6ZJL - chains 1 and 3 of the 15 polymer chains in the assembly; structure by electron microscopy, 4.30 A resolution (low resolution: residue-level contacts below are approximate; hydrogen-bond / salt-bridge calls are withheld).

[Chain 1]
Protein: NADH-quinone oxidoreductase subunit 1
Organism: Thermus thermophilus
Notes: EC 7.1.1.-
UniProtKB: Q56222 (NQO1_THET8); residues 1-438 here = UniProt positions 1-438
Amino-acid sequence (438 residues; each row starts with the number of its first residue):
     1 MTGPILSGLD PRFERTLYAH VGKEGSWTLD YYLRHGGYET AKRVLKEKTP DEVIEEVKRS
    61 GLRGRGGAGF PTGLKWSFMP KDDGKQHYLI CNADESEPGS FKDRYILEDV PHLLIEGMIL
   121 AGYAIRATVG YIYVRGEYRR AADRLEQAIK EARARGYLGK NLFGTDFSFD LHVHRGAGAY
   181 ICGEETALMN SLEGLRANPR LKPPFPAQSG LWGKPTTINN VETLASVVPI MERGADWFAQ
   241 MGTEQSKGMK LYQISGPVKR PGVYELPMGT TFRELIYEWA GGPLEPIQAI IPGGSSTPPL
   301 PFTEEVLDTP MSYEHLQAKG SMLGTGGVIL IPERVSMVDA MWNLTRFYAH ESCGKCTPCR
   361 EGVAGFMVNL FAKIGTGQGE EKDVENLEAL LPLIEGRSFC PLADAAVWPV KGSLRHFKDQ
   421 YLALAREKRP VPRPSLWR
Unresolved in the structure: 1
Bound ions: 4Fe-4S cluster Fe: C353, C356, C359, C400
Ligand contacts:
  - FMN (flavin mononucleotide): G64, R65, G66, A68, K75, N92, D94, E95, S96, G183, E184, E185, I218, N219, N220, T223, P401, L402
  - 4Fe-4S cluster (SF4): I181, P199, E351, S352, C353, G354, K355, C356, C359, R360, S398, C400, L402, A403

[Chain 3]
Protein: NADH-quinone oxidoreductase subunit 3
Organism: Thermus thermophilus
Notes: EC 7.1.1.-
UniProtKB: Q56223 (NQO3_THET8); numbering as in UniProt (aligned over 1-783)
Amino-acid sequence (783 residues; numbered 1 to 783; the number before each row is that of its first residue):
     1 MVRVKVNDRI VEVPPGTSVM DAVFHAGYDV PLFCSEKHLS PIGACRMCLV RIGLPKKGPD
    61 GKPLLNEKGE PEIQWQPKLA ASCVTAVADG MVVDTLSDVV REAQAGMVEF TLLNHPLDCP
   121 TCDKGGACEL QDRTVEYGLY EKYYQKGPLE LPVYTRFEFT RRHVDKHHPL SPFVILDRER
   181 CIHCKRCVRY FEEVPGDEVL DFIERGVHTF IGTMDFGLPS GFSGNITDIC PVGALLDLTA
   241 RFRARNWEME ETPTTCALCP VGCGITADTR SGELLRIRAR EVPEVNEIWI CDAGRFGHEW
   301 ADQNRLKTPL VRKEGRLVEA TWEEAFLALK EGLKEARGEE VGLYLAHDAT LEEGLLASEL
   361 AKALKTPHLD FQGRTAAPAS LFPPASLEDL LQADFALVLG DPTEEAPILH LRLSEFVRDL
   421 KPPHRYNHGT PFADLQIKER MPRRTDKMAL FAPYRAPLMK WAAIHEVHRP GEEREILLAL
   481 LGDKEGSEMV AKAKEAWEKA KNPVLILGAG VLQDTVAAER ARLLAERKGA KVLAMTPAAN
   541 ARGLEAMGVL PGAKGASWDE PGALYAYYGF VPPEEALKGK RFVVMHLSHL HPLAERYAHV
   601 VLPAPTFYEK RGHLVNLEGR VLPLSPAPIE NGEAEGALQV LALLAEALGV RPPFRLHLEA
   661 QKALKARKVP EAMGRLSFRL KELRPKERKG AFYLRPTMWK AHQAVGKAQE AARAELWAHP
   721 ETARAEALPE GAQVAVETPF GRVEARVVHR EDVPKGHLYL SALGPAAGLR VEGRVLVPAG
   781 GEA
Unresolved in the structure: 55-72, 143-147, 778-783
Bound ions: 2Fe-2S cluster Fe: C34, C45, C48, C83; 4Fe-4S cluster Fe site 1: H115, C119, C122, C128; 4Fe-4S cluster Fe site 2: C181, C184, C187, C230; 4Fe-4S cluster Fe site 3: C256, C259, C263, C291
Ligand contacts:
  - 2Fe-2S cluster (FES): M20, L32, F33, C34, S35, G43, A44, C45, R46, M47, C48, C83
  - 4Fe-4S cluster (SF4), molecule 1: H115, P116, D118, C119, C122, G125, C128, L130, Q131, R180, V232, G233
  - 4Fe-4S cluster (SF4), molecule 2: C181, I182, H183, C184, R186, C187, F202, I211, C230, P231, V232, A234, L235
  - 4Fe-4S cluster (SF4), molecule 3: C256, L258, C259, V261, G262, C263, I290, C291, G294, P407, I408
Curated features (UniProtKB/Swiss-Prot):
  - binding site ([2Fe-2S] cluster): C34, C45, C48, C83
  - binding site ([4Fe-4S] cluster): H115, C119, C122, C128, C181, C184, C187, C230, C256, C259, C263, C291
  - mutagenesis: C256 (C256A: Decreases amount and stability of iron-sulfur center 4), C259 (C259A: Decreases amount and stability of iron-sulfur center 4), C263 (C263A: Decreases amount and stability of iron-sulfur center 4), C291 (C291A: Decreases amount and stability of iron-sulfur center 4)

[Interface between chain 1 and chain 3]
Pairs across the interface (56; chain 1 residue first):
  A179(1) - R205(3)
  N190(1) - R440(3)
  E193(1) - R440(3)
  L195(1) - R440(3)
  R196(1) - D201(3)
  R196(1) - F202(3)
  R196(1) - I203(3)
  R196(1) - E204(3)
  N198(1) - K185(3)
  R200(1) - R440(3)
  E351(1) - R205(3)
  S352(1) - R205(3)
  S352(1) - G206(3)
  G354(1) - G206(3)
  K355(1) - I42(3)
  K355(1) - A44(3)
  C356(1) - A44(3)
  T357(1) - A44(3)
  T357(1) - C45(3)
  T357(1) - T111(3)
  P358(1) - R46(3)
  R360(1) - I182(3)
  R360(1) - H183(3)
  R360(1) - G206(3)
  E361(1) - F110(3)
  E361(1) - L113(3)
  E361(1) - N114(3)
  E361(1) - V207(3)
  G362(1) - F110(3)
  A364(1) - V207(3)
  G365(1) - L113(3)
  G365(1) - F157(3)
  F366(1) - L113(3)
  F366(1) - R156(3)
  F366(1) - F157(3)
  N369(1) - F159(3)
  L370(1) - F159(3)
  K373(1) - E158(3)
  K373(1) - F159(3)
  N386(1) - R156(3)
  L390(1) - F110(3)
  L393(1) - E102(3)
  L393(1) - M107(3)
  L393(1) - F110(3)
  L393(1) - R156(3)
  E395(1) - K78(3)
  G396(1) - K78(3)
  R397(1) - R46(3)
  R397(1) - L49(3)
  R397(1) - L79(3)
  R397(1) - A103(3)
  R397(1) - M107(3)
  S398(1) - R46(3)
  F399(1) - G43(3)
  F399(1) - R46(3)
  D404(1) - K78(3)
Also at the interface, not in a pair above, chain 1 (37 interface residues in all): L201, H350, C353, D383, I394
Also at the interface, not in a pair above, chain 3 (36 interface residues in all): P41, V84, G106, E109, R162, E439

[In short]
37 residues of chain 1 and 36 residues of chain 3 are in contact. Bound to chain 1: 4Fe-4S cluster and flavin
mononucleotide. Ligands of chain 3: 3 copies of 4Fe-4S cluster and 2Fe-2S cluster.
Here chain 1 is NADH-quinone oxidoreductase subunit 1 and chain 3 is NADH-quinone oxidoreductase subunit 3,
both from Thermus thermophilus. Entry 6ZJL (Respiratory complex I from Thermus thermophilus, NAD+ dataset,
major state) was determined by electron microscopy together with 6I0D, 6I1P, 6Q8O, 6Q8W, 6Q8X, 6Y11 and 3
further entries from the same study.
